7XTG - chains I and Z of the 12 polymer chains in the assembly; structure by electron microscopy, 2.20 A resolution.

[Chain I (and Z)]
Name: Mannose permease IID component
Organism: Listeria monocytogenes
Notes: chain Z of this document is another copy of the same molecule, construct and numbering; everything in this record applies to it too
UniProtKB: A0A094XZA1 (A0A094XZA1_LATSK); residue numbers follow UniProt; this construct covers 4-303
Sequence (300 residues; each row starts with the number of its first residue):
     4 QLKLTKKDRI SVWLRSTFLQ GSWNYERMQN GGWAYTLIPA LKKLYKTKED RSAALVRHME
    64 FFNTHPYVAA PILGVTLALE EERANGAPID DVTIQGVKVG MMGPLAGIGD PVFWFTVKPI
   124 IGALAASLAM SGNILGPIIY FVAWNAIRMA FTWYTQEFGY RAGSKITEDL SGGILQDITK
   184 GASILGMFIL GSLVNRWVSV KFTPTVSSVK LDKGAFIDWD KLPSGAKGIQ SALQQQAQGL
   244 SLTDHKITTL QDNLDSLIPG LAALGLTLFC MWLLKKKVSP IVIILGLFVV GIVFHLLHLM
Ligand contacts: alpha-D-mannopyranose (MAN): Q23, W26, Q32, N66, T67, H68, P69, A109, D113, W117

[Interface between chain I and chain Z]
Pairs across the interface (10; chain I residue first):
  A229(I) with W222(Z)
  I232(I) with G231(Z); I232(Z); A235(Z), hydrophobic
  Q233(I) with W222(Z)
  L236(I) with W222(Z), hydrophobic; Q239(Z); L245(Z), hydrophobic
  Q237(I) with T246(Z)
  Q239(I) with Q239(Z)
Interface residues without a listed pair, chain Z (8 interface residues in all): L236

[Summary]
6 residues of chain I face 8 of chain Z across their interface. Chain I binds alpha-D-mannopyranose.
Both chains are Mannose permease IID component (Listeria monocytogenes). Entry 7XTG (Cryo-EM structure of
Listeria monocytogenes man-PTS complexed with pediocin PA-1) was determined by electron microscopy (same
publication as 7XNO).
